Entry 7VMJ (X-ray diffraction, 2.90 A resolution); this record covers chains B and E of the 6 polymer chains in the assembly.

[Chain B]
Molecule: Tubulin beta-2B chain
From: Bos taurus
UniProt: Q6B856 (TBB2B_BOVIN); the author numbering skips numbers that UniProt does not, so the offset changes along the chain: 1-358 = UniProt 1-358; 367-453 = UniProt 359-445
Chain sequence (445 residues; row label = number of the first residue in the row; note: 8 numbers in that range are skipped by the numbering (no residue carries them; nothing is unmodelled there)):
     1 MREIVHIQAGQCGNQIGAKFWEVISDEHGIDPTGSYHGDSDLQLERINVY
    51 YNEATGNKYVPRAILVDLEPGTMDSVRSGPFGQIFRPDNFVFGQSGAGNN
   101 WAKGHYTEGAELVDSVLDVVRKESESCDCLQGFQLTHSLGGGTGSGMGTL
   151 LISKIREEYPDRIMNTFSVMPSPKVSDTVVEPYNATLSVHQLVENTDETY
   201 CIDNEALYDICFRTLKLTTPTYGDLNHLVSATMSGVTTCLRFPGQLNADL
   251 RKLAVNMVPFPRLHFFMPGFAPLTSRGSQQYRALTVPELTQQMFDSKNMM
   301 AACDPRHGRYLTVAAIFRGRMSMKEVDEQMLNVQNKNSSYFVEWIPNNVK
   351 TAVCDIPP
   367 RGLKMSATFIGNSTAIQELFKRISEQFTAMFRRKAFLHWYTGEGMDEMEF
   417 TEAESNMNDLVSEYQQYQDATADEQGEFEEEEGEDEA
Unresolved in the structure: 1, 277-279, 437-453
UniProt features mapped onto this chain:
  - motif: Met1 to Ile4 (MREI motif)
  - binding site (GTP): Gln11, Glu69, Ser138, Gly142, Thr143, Gly144, Asn204, Asn226
  - binding site (Mg(2+)): Glu69
  - modified residue: Ser40 (Phosphoserine), Thr55 (Phosphothreonine), Lys58 (N6-acetyllysine), Ser172 (Phosphoserine), Thr285 (Phosphothreonine), Thr290 (Phosphothreonine), Arg318 (Omega-N-methylarginine), Glu446 (5-glutamyl polyglutamate)
  - cross-link (Glycyl lysine isopeptide (Lys-Gly)): Lys58 (interchain with G-Cter in ubiquitin), Lys324 (interchain with G-Cter in ubiquitin)
Ion coordination: Mg2+: Gln11 (together with GDP)
Residues lining bound ligands:
  - 7PU (N-[3-[[6-[[3-[bis(fluoranyl)methyl]phenyl]amino]pyrimidin-4-yl]amino]phenyl]cyclopropanecarboxamide): Tyr50, Gln134, Asn165, Phe167, Glu198, Tyr200, Val236, Thr237, Cys239, Leu240, Leu246, Asn247, Ala248, Asp249, Leu250, Lys252, Leu253, Asn256, Met257, Val313, Ala314, Ala315, Ile316, Lys350, Thr351, Ala352
  - GDP (guanosine-5'-diphosphate): Ala9, Gly10, Gln11, Cys12, Gly13, Gln15, Ile16, Asn99, Ser138, Gly140, Gly141, Gly142, Thr143, Gly144, Val169, Pro171, Val175, Asp177, Glu181, Asn204, Leu207, Tyr222, Leu225, Asn226

[Chain E]
Molecule: Stathmin-4
From: Rattus norvegicus
UniProt: P63043 (STMN4_RAT); residues 5-145 here correspond to UniProt positions 49-189 (UniProt number = residue number + 44)
Chain sequence (143 residues; row label = number of the first residue in the row):
     3 MADMEVIELNKCTSGQSFEVILKPPSFDGVPEFNASLPRRRDPSLEEIQK
    53 KLEAAEERRKYQEAELLKHLAEKREHEREVIQKAIEENNNFIKMAKEKLA
   103 QKMESNKENREAHLAAMLERLQEKDKHAEEVRKNKELKEEASR
Unresolved in the structure: 3-5, 29-43, 144-145
Differences from the reference sequence: expression tag (3-4)
UniProt features mapped onto this chain:
  - modified residue: Ser46 (Phosphoserine)

[How chain B and chain E interact]
Pairs across the interface (22; chain B residue first):
  His105(B) - Lys75(E)  hydrogen bond
  Tyr106(B) - His78(E)  hydrogen bond
  Tyr106(B) - Glu79(E)
  Tyr106(B) - Val82(E)  hydrophobic
  Tyr106(B) - Ile83(E)
  Leu150(B) - Glu79(E)
  Ser153(B) - Arg76(E)  hydrogen bond
  Lys154(B) - Arg76(E)
  Lys154(B) - Glu79(E)  salt bridge
  Arg156(B) - Leu68(E)
  Glu157(B) - Leu72(E)
  Glu157(B) - Arg76(E)  salt bridge
  Pro160(B) - Glu65(E)
  Gln191(B) - Lys75(E)
  Glu194(B) - His71(E)  salt bridge
  Glu409(B) - Val82(E)
  Glu409(B) - Ala86(E)
  Gly410(B) - Val82(E)
  Gly410(B) - Lys85(E)
  Gly410(B) - Ala86(E)
  Asp412(B) - Lys85(E)  salt bridge
  Glu415(B) - His78(E)  salt bridge
Interface residues without a listed pair, chain B (17 interface residues in all): Thr107, Gly408, Met411
Interface residues without a listed pair, chain E (14 interface residues in all): Leu69, Asn90

[Overview]
17 residues of chain B face 14 of chain E across their interface, with 3 hydrogen bonds and 5 salt bridges.
Among the polar pairs are Lys154(B)-Glu79(E), Glu157(B)-Arg76(E) and Glu194(B)-His71(E). Chain B binds GDP and
compound 7PU.
Chain B is Tubulin beta-2B chain (Bos taurus) and chain E is Stathmin-4 (Rattus norvegicus); the structure,
Crystal structure of tubulin with 17a, was determined by X-ray diffraction.
